Entry 4FNG (X-ray diffraction, 1.95 A resolution); this record covers chain A.

[Chain A]
Name: E3 alpha-esterase-7 caboxylesterase
Source organism: Lucilia cuprina
Reference sequence: Q25252 (Q25252_LUCCU); numbering as in UniProt (aligned over 1-570)
Amino-acid sequence (570 residues; each row starts with the number of its first residue):
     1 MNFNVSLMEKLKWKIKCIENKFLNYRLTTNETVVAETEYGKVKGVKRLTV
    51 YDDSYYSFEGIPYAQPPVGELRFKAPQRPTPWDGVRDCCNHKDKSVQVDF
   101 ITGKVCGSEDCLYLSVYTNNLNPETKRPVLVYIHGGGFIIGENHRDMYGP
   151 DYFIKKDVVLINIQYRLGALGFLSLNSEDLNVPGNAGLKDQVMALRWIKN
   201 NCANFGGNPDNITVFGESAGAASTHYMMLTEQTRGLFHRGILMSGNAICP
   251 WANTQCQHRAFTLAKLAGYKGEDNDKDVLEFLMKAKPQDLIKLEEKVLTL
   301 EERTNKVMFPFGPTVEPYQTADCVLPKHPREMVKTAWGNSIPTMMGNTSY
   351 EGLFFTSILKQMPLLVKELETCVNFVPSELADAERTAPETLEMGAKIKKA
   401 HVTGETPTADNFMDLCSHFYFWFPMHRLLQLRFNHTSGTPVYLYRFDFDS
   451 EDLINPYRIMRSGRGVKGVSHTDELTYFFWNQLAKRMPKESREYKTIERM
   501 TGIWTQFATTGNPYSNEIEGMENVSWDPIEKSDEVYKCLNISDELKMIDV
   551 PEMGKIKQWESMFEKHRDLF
Disordered / not traced: 1-4
Sequence notes: engineered mutation L364 (Met in Q25252), F419 (Ile in Q25252), T472 (Ala in Q25252), T505 (Ile in Q25252), E530 (Lys in Q25252), G554 (Asp in Q25252)
What the authors report for this chain:
  - catalytic residues: G136, G137, S218, A219, E351, H471
  - contacts within the chain: S218-H471 (hydrogen bond), E351-H471 (hydrogen bond)
  - mutagenesis - M364L/I419F/A472T/I505T/K530E/D554G: increased stability

[In short]
From the paper: catalytic residues G136, G137 and S218 among others; M364L/I419F/A472T/I505T/K530E/D554G
increase stability.
Chain A is E3 alpha-esterase-7 caboxylesterase (Lucilia cuprina); the structure, The alpha-esterase-7
carboxylesterase, E3, from the blowfly Lucilia cuprina, was determined by X-ray diffraction, deposited
together with 4FNM.
